6P1A - chains A and E of the 4 polymer chains in the assembly; structure by X-ray diffraction, 2.84 A resolution.

[Chain A]
Protein: Q protein
Source organism: Phage 21
UniProt: Q9XJQ6 (Q9XJQ6_9CAUD); the construct has insertions or renumbered stretches relative to UniProt, so the offset changes along the chain: 2-23 = UniProt 2-23; 25-162 = UniProt 24-161
Chain sequence (162 residues; numbered 1 to 162; the number before each row is that of its first residue):
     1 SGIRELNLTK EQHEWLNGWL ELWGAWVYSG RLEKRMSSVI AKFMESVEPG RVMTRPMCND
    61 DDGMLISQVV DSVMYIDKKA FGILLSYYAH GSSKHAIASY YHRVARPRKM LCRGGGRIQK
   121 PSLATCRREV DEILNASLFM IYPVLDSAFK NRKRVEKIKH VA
Disordered / not traced: 1-4, 157-162
Differences from the reference sequence: expression tag (1); insertion (24); conflict Trp-26 (His25 in Q9XJQ6), Val-27 (Gly26 in Q9XJQ6), Tyr-28 (Leu27 in Q9XJQ6), Val-47 (Ile46 in Q9XJQ6)

[Chain E]
Molecule: 21-nt DNA strand
Sequence (21 nucleotides; each row starts with the number of its first residue):
     1 CTTGCTCATT TGCTCAATGA G

[Interface between chain A and chain E]
Residue-residue contacts (16; chain A residue first):
  Ser-93(A) / DT2(E)  hydrogen bond to the phosphate
  Ser-93(A) / DT3(E)  phosphate contact
  Lys-94(A) / DT3(E)  hydrogen bond to the phosphate
  Lys-94(A) / DG4(E)  salt bridge to the phosphate
  His-95(A) / DT2(E)  salt bridge to the phosphate
  His-95(A) / DT3(E)  hydrogen bond to the phosphate
  Ala-96(A) / DT2(E)  phosphate contact
  Cys-112(A) / DT10(E)  base contact
  Cys-112(A) / DT11(E)  sugar contact
  Arg-113(A) / DA8(E)  hydrogen bond to the base
  Arg-113(A) / DT9(E)  base contact
  Arg-113(A) / DT10(E)  hydrogen bond to the base
  Gly-115(A) / DT10(E)  phosphate contact
  Gly-115(A) / DT11(E)  sugar contact
  Arg-127(A) / DT3(E)  base contact
  Arg-127(A) / DG4(E)  hydrogen bond to the base
Other interface residues (no listed pair), chain A (10 interface residues in all): Arg-128, Asp-131
Other interface residues (no listed pair), chain E (9 interface residues in all): DC5, DT6

[Summary]
The interface between chain A and chain E involves 10 residues on one side and 9 on the other; the contacts
include 6 hydrogen bonds and 2 salt bridges. Among the polar pairs are Arg-113(A)/DA8(E), Arg-113(A)/DT10(E)
and Arg-127(A)/DG4(E).
Chain A is Q protein (Phage 21) and chain E is a 21-nt DNA strand; the structure, Transcription
antitermination factor Q21 in complex with Q21-binding-element DNA, was determined by X-ray diffraction
together with 6P18, 6P19, 6P1B and 6P1C from the same study.
